8PR4 - chains X and x of the 6 polymer chains in the assembly; structure by electron microscopy, 3.50 A resolution.

[Chain X (and x)]
Molecule: C-Jun-amino-terminal kinase-interacting protein 3
Source organism: Homo sapiens
Notes: chain x of this document is another copy of the same molecule, construct and numbering; everything in this record applies to it too
Reference sequence: Q9UPT6 (JIP3_HUMAN); residues 1-560 here = UniProt positions 1-560
Sequence (581 residues; row label = number of the first residue in the row; numbers below 1 keep their minus sign (Ser-6 is residue -6)):
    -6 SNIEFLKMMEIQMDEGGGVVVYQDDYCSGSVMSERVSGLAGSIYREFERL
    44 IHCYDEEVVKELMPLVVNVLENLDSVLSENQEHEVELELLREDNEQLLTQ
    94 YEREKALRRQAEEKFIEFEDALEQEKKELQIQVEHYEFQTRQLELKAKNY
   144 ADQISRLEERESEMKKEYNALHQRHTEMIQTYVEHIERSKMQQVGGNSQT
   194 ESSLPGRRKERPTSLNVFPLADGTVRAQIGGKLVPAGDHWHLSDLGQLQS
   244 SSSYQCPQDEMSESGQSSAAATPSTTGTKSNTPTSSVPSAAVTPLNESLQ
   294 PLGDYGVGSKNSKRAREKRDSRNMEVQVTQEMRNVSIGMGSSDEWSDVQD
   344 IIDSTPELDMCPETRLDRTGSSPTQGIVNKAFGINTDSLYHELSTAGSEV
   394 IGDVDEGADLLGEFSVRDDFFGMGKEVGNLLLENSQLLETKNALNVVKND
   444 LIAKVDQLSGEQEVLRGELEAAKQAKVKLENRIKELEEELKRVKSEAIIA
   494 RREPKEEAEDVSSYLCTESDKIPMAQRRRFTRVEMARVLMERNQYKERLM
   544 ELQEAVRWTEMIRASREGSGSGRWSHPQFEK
Disordered / not traced: -6 to 373, 468-517, 552-574 (chain x: -6 to 409, 468-517, 552-574)
Construct notes: expression tag (-6 to 0, 561-574)
What the authors report for this chain:
  - mutagenesis - L382A/Y383A/E385A: abolished binding to pointed end
  - disease-associated variants - L444P: abolished binding to Arf6
  - mutagenesis - L444P: unchanged binding to pointed end

[How chain X and chain x interact]
Contacting residue pairs (4):
  Ala518(X) with Ala518(x)
  Arg521(X) with Arg521(x)
  Met528(X) with Met528(x), hydrophobic
  Arg535(X) with Arg535(x)
Interface residues without a listed pair, chain X (6 interface residues in all): Leu444, Arg522
Interface residues without a listed pair, chain x (5 interface residues in all): Leu444

[In short]
6 residues of chain X face 5 of chain x across their interface. From the paper: L382A/Y383A/E385A of chain X
abolish binding to pointed end; L444P of chain X abolishes binding to Arf6.
Both chains are C-Jun-amino-terminal kinase-interacting protein 3 (Homo sapiens). Entry 8PR4 (Dynactin pointed
end bound to JIP3) was determined by electron microscopy together with 8PQW, 8PQY, 8PQZ, 8PR0, 8PR1, 8PR2 and
8PR3 from the same study.
